7FD5 - chains D and C of the 7 polymer chains in the assembly; structure by electron microscopy, 2.40 A resolution.

== Chain D (and C) ==
Molecule: Lon protease
Source organism: Meiothermus taiwanensis
Notes: EC 3.4.21.53; chain C of this document is another copy of the same molecule, construct and numbering; everything in this record applies to it too
UniProtKB: A0A059VAZ3 (A0A059VAZ3_9DEIN); residues 1-793 here = UniProt positions 1-793
Amino-acid sequence (793 residues; each row starts with the number of its first residue):
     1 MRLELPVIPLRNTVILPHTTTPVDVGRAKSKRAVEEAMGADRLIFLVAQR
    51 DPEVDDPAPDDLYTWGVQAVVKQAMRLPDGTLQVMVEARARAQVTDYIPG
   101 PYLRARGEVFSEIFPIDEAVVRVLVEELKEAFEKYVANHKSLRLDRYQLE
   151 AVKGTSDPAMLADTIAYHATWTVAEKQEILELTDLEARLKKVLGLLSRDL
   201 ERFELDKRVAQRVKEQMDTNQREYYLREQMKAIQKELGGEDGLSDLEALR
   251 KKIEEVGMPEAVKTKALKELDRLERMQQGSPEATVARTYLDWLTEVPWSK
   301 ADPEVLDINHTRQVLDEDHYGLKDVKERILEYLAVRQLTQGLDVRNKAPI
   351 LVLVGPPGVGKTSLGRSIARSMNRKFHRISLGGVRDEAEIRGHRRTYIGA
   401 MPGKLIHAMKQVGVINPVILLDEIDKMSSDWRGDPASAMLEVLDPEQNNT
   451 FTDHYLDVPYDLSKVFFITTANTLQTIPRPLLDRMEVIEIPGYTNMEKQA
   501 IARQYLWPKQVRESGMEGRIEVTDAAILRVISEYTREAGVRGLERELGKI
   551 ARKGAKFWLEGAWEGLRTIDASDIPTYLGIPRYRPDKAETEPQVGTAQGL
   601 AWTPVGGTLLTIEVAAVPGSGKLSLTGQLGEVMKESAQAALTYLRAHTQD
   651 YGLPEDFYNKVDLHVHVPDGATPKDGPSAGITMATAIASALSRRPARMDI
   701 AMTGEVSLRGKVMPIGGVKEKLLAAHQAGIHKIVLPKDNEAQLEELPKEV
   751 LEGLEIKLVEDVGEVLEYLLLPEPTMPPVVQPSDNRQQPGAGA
Unresolved in the structure: 1, 781-793
Covalently attached groups: compound 4KZ linked to Ser-678
Residues lining bound ligands:
  - 4KZ (N-[(1R)-1-(dihydroxyboranyl)-2-phenylethyl]-Nalpha-(pyrazin-2-ylcarbonyl)-L-phenylalaninamide): Leu-600, Ala-601, Trp-602, Thr-603, Leu-610, Met-633, Thr-672, Pro-673, Lys-674, Asp-675, Gly-676, Pro-677, Ala-679, Gly-716, Lys-721
  - ADP (adenosine-5'-diphosphate): Asp-318, His-319, Tyr-320, Pro-356, Pro-357, Gly-358, Val-359, Gly-360, Lys-361, Thr-362, Ser-363, Tyr-493, Ile-501, Tyr-505, Leu-506, Val-540, Arg-541, Glu-544
Reported in the primary citation:
  - binding site for Alpha-S1-casein: Tyr-224, Tyr-397, Ile-398, Trp-431
  - mutagenesis - M217A, M217S, Y224H, Y224I, Y224L, Y225A, Y225S: abolished catalytic activity
  - mutagenesis - M217L, M217Y, Q221A, Y224F, Y224M, Y224W, Y225L: unchanged catalytic activity
  - mutagenesis - Y224A, Y224S: abolished catalytic activity on Ig2 and alpha-casein

== Chain D / chain C interface ==
Residue-residue contacts (103; chain D residue first):
  Leu-226(D) / Ile-233(C)  hydrophobic
  Arg-227(D) / Leu-237(C)
  Met-230(D) / Gln-234(C)
  Ile-233(D) / Leu-226(C)
  Ile-233(D) / Gln-229(C)
  Glu-236(D) / Leu-226(C)
  Leu-237(D) / Glu-223(C)
  Leu-237(D) / Leu-226(C)  hydrophobic
  Leu-237(D) / Arg-227(C)
  Lys-268(D) / Glu-295(C)  salt bridge
  Arg-272(D) / Thr-288(C)
  Arg-275(D) / Gly-279(C)
  Arg-275(D) / Arg-287(C)
  Arg-275(D) / Asp-291(C)  salt bridge
  Met-276(D) / Thr-284(C)
  Gln-277(D) / Gln-278(C)
  Gln-277(D) / Gly-279(C)
  Gln-277(D) / Ser-280(C)
  Pro-281(D) / Ile-398(C)
  Glu-282(D) / Ile-398(C)
  Arg-328(D) / Lys-549(C)
  Arg-328(D) / Arg-552(C)
  Glu-331(D) / Arg-552(C)  salt bridge
  Glu-331(D) / Lys-553(C)
  Ala-334(D) / Leu-559(C)  hydrophobic
  Val-335(D) / Arg-552(C)
  Gln-337(D) / Leu-559(C)
  Leu-338(D) / Met-516(C)  hydrophobic
  Leu-338(D) / Ala-555(C)  hydrophobic
  Leu-338(D) / Trp-558(C)
  Leu-338(D) / Leu-559(C)  hydrophobic
  Thr-339(D) / Glu-513(C)
  Thr-339(D) / Ser-514(C)
  Thr-339(D) / Gly-515(C)
  Val-344(D) / Arg-512(C)
  Val-344(D) / Glu-513(C)
  Arg-345(D) / Glu-513(C)  salt bridge
  Asp-386(D) / Arg-385(C)  salt bridge
  Glu-387(D) / Gly-383(C)
  Glu-387(D) / Arg-385(C)  salt bridge
  Arg-391(D) / Gly-382(C)  hydrogen bond (side chain-backbone)
  Arg-391(D) / Val-384(C)
  Arg-394(D) / Ala-388(C)
  Arg-394(D) / Glu-389(C)  salt bridge
  Arg-394(D) / Met-401(C)  hydrogen bond (side chain-backbone)
  Arg-394(D) / Pro-402(C)  hydrogen bond (side chain-backbone)
  Arg-395(D) / Met-401(C)
  Thr-396(D) / His-393(C)
  Thr-396(D) / Gly-399(C)  hydrogen bond (side chain-backbone)
  Thr-396(D) / Ala-400(C)  hydrogen bond (side chain-backbone)
  Tyr-397(D) / Asp-386(C)  hydrogen bond
  Tyr-397(D) / His-393(C)
  Tyr-397(D) / Arg-432(C)  hydrogen bond
  Arg-432(D) / Arg-385(C)  hydrogen bond (backbone-side chain)
  Arg-432(D) / Trp-431(C)
  Gly-433(D) / Arg-385(C)
  Ser-437(D) / Gly-382(C)
  Ser-437(D) / Gly-383(C)
  Leu-440(D) / Glu-423(C)
  Glu-441(D) / Ser-380(C)
  Asp-444(D) / Arg-541(C)  salt bridge
  Gln-447(D) / Arg-378(C)
  His-454(D) / Glu-389(C)  salt bridge
  His-454(D) / Lys-404(C)
  Asp-483(D) / Pro-357(C)
  Asp-483(D) / Arg-541(C)  salt bridge
  Asp-483(D) / Arg-545(C)  hydrogen bond (backbone-side chain)
  Arg-484(D) / Arg-541(C)
  Arg-484(D) / Arg-545(C)
  Met-485(D) / Arg-545(C)
  Glu-486(D) / Arg-545(C)
  Glu-486(D) / Arg-552(C)  salt bridge
  Val-632(D) / Gln-628(C)
  Val-632(D) / Gly-670(C)
  Glu-635(D) / Thr-626(C)
  Glu-635(D) / Gly-627(C)  hydrogen bond (side chain-backbone)
  Glu-635(D) / Gln-628(C)  hydrogen bond (side chain-backbone)
  Gln-638(D) / Thr-626(C)
  Gln-638(D) / His-664(C)
  Ala-639(D) / His-664(C)
  Thr-642(D) / Ala-615(C)
  Thr-642(D) / His-664(C)  hydrogen bond
  Arg-645(D) / Val-617(C)
  Arg-645(D) / Pro-618(C)  hydrogen bond (side chain-backbone)
  Arg-645(D) / Asp-662(C)  salt bridge
  Ala-646(D) / Val-617(C)  hydrophobic
  Tyr-658(D) / Pro-618(C)
  Tyr-658(D) / Gly-619(C)
  Glu-705(D) / Asp-669(C)
  Glu-705(D) / Gly-670(C)  hydrogen bond (side chain-backbone)
  Ser-707(D) / Glu-613(C)
  Leu-708(D) / Glu-613(C)  hydrogen bond (backbone-side chain)
  Leu-708(D) / Ala-615(C)
  Leu-708(D) / His-664(C)
  Leu-708(D) / His-666(C)
  Arg-709(D) / Glu-589(C)  salt bridge
  Arg-709(D) / Thr-596(C)
  Arg-709(D) / Glu-613(C)  salt bridge
  Met-713(D) / Pro-668(C)  hydrophobic
  Asp-738(D) / Arg-584(C)  hydrogen bond (backbone-side chain)
  Asn-739(D) / Arg-584(C)
  Ala-741(D) / Ile-580(C)
  Gln-742(D) / Arg-584(C)
Interface residues without a listed pair, chain D (70 interface residues in all): Gln-229, Arg-312, Leu-330, Lys-347, Asp-434, Thr-450, Asp-457, Pro-480, Pro-677, Pro-714, Glu-744, Glu-745
Interface residues without a listed pair, chain C (81 interface residues in all): Met-230, Gly-358, Arg-366, His-407, Lys-410, Lys-426, Ser-428, Asn-472, Arg-519, Glu-537, Lys-556, Gln-593, Thr-611, Val-614, Ala-671

== Summary ==
70 residues of chain D face 81 of chain C across their interface; the contacts include 16 hydrogen bonds and
14 salt bridges. Among the polar pairs are Lys-268(D)/Glu-295(C), Arg-275(D)/Asp-291(C) and
Glu-331(D)/Arg-552(C). The paper reports a binding site for Alpha-S1-casein at Tyr-224(D), Tyr-397(D) and
Ile-398(D) among others; M217A, M217S and Y224H of chain D, among others, abolish catalytic activity; 16
substitutions were tested in all.
Chain D and chain C are both Lon protease (Meiothermus taiwanensis); the structure, A complete
three-dimensional structure of the Lon protease translocating a protein substrate (conformation 2), was
determined by electron microscopy (same publication as 7FD4).
